3JCP - chains U and V of the 47 polymer chains in the assembly; structure by electron microscopy, 4.60 A resolution (low resolution: residue-level contacts below are approximate; hydrogen-bond / salt-bridge calls are withheld).

== Chain U ==
Protein: 26S proteasome regulatory subunit RPN8
Organism: Saccharomyces cerevisiae S288c
Reference sequence: Q08723 (RPN8_YEAST); residues 1-338 here = UniProt positions 1-338
Amino-acid sequence (338 residues; row label = number of the first residue in the row):
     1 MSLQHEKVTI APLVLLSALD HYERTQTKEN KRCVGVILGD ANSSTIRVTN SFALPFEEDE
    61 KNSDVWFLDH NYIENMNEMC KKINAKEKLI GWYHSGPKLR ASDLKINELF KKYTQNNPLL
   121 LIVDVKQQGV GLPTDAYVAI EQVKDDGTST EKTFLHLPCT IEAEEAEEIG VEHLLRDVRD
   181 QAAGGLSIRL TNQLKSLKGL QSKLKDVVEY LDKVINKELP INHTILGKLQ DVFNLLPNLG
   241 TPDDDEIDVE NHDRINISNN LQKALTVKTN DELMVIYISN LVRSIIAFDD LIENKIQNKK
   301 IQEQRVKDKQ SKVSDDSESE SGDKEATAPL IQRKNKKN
Not modelled in the structure: 1-4, 142-150, 177-187, 216-222, 236-258, 309-338
Swiss-Prot annotation at these positions:
  - modified residue: Ser2 (N-acetylserine), Ser314 (Phosphoserine), Ser317 (Phosphoserine), Ser319 (Phosphoserine), Thr327 (Phosphothreonine)

== Chain V ==
Protein: Ubiquitin carboxyl-terminal hydrolase RPN11
Organism: Saccharomyces cerevisiae S288c
Notes: EC 3.4.19.12
Reference sequence: P43588 (RPN11_YEAST); numbering as in UniProt (aligned over 1-306)
Amino-acid sequence (306 residues; row label = number of the first residue in the row):
     1 MERLQRLMMN SKVGSADTGR DDTKETVYIS SIALLKMLKH GRAGVPMEVM GLMLGEFVDD
    61 YTVNVVDVFA MPQSGTGVSV EAVDDVFQAK MMDMLKQTGR DQMVVGWYHS HPGFGCWLSS
   121 VDVNTQKSFE QLNSRAVAVV VDPIQSVKGK VVIDAFRLID TGALINNLEP RQTTSNTGLL
   181 NKANIQALIH GLNRHYYSLN IDYHKTAKET KMLMNLHKEQ WQSGLKMYDY EEKEESNLAA
   241 TKSMVKIAEQ YSKRIEEEKE LTEEELKTRY VGRQDPKKHL SETADETLEN NIVSVLTAGV
   301 NSVAIK
Not modelled in the structure: 1-22, 166-183, 218-229, 270, 299-306
Swiss-Prot annotation at these positions:
  - motif: His109 to Asp122 (JAMM motif)
  - binding site (Zn(2+)): His109, His111, Asp122
  - modified residue: Met1 (N-acetylmethionine)
  - natural variant: Lys208 (K208Q: In strain: NRRL Y-53), Ala239 (A239T: In strain: NRRL Y-53), Thr262 (T262S: In strain: NRRL Y-53), Leu280 to Ser281 (sequence variant, change not given here; In strain: NRRL Y-53)
  - mutagenesis: His109 (H109A: Stabilizes ubiquitin pathway substrates; when associated wirh Ala-111), His111 (H111A: Stabilizes ubiquitin pathway substrates; when associated wirh Ala-109)
Reported in the primary citation:
  - catalytic residues: His109, His111 (citing earlier work)
  - mutagenesis - H109A/H111A: abolished catalytic activity

== Interface between chain U and chain V ==
Residue-residue contacts - 112 pairs, chain U then chain V:
  Pro12(U) with Leu216(V)
  Leu13(U) with Ile32(V); Lys36(V); Lys39(V)
  Leu15(U) with Met212(V)
  Leu16(U) with Ile32(V); Lys205(V); Glu209(V)
  Ser17(U) with Ile32(V)
  Leu19(U) with Glu209(V); Met212(V)
  Asp20(U) with Ile32(V); Arg100(V)
  His21(U) with Arg100(V)
  Arg24(U) with Val66(V); Thr98(V); Gly99(V); Arg100(V); Asp101(V); Gln102(V)
  Thr25(U) with Thr98(V)
  Thr49(U) with Lys39(V)
  Ala53(U) with Thr98(V)
  Pro55(U) with Met94(V); Gln97(V); Thr98(V)
  Tyr72(U) with Met94(V); Gln97(V)
  Asn75(U) with Met94(V)
  Met76(U) with Met94(V)
  Met79(U) with Phe87(V); Lys90(V); Met91(V); Met94(V)
  Lys82(U) with Pro72(V); Gln73(V); Phe87(V)
  Ile83(U) with Ala70(V); Pro72(V); Gln73(V); Met91(V)
  Val125(U) with Lys208(V)
  Lys126(U) with Lys208(V)
  Gln127(U) with Lys208(V); Glu209(V); Met212(V)
  Val130(U) with Asn215(V); Glu231(V)
  Gly131(U) with Asn215(V); Glu231(V)
  Leu132(U) with Asn215(V)
  Pro133(U) with Met212(V); Asn215(V)
  Ile161(U) with Leu216(V)
  Ala163(U) with Arg42(V)
  Glu164(U) with Arg42(V)
  Glu165(U) with Arg42(V); Val147(V)
  Ala166(U) with Leu35(V); Leu38(V); Arg42(V)
  Glu167(U) with Leu35(V); Lys39(V)
  Glu168(U) with Leu216(V)
  Ile169(U) with Ser146(V); Val147(V); Gly149(V); Lys150(V); Val151(V)
  Val171(U) with Leu213(V); Leu216(V)
  Glu172(U) with Gly149(V)
  His173(U) with Val151(V); Tyr203(V)
  Leu174(U) with Thr210(V); Leu213(V); Met214(V)
  Ile188(U) with Glu289(V)
  Arg189(U) with Asn237(V); Val293(V); Leu296(V)
  Thr191(U) with Glu232(V)
  Asn192(U) with Glu232(V); Ser236(V); Asn237(V)
  Gln193(U) with Asn237(V); Leu296(V)
  Lys195(U) with Tyr230(V); Lys233(V)
  Ser196(U) with Lys233(V)
  Lys198(U) with Tyr230(V); Glu231(V)
  Leu200(U) with Lys233(V)
  Glu272(U) with Met244(V); Ile247(V); Tyr251(V)
  Leu273(U) with Val295(V)
  Val275(U) with Tyr251(V); Arg254(V)
  Ile276(U) with Asn291(V)
  Ser279(U) with Ala284(V)
  Asn280(U) with Leu288(V)
  Arg283(U) with Ser281(V); Ala284(V); Asp285(V); Thr287(V); Leu288(V); Asn291(V)
  Ile286(U) with Lys277(V); Leu280(V); Ser281(V)
  Asp290(U) with Lys277(V)
Also at the interface, not in a pair above, chain U (69 interface residues in all): Glu23, Asn50, Ile73, Glu78, Thr134, Gly170, Leu175, Leu197, Gly199, Asp271, Tyr277, Ile278, Val282
Also at the interface, not in a pair above, chain V (65 interface residues in all): Leu34, His40, Lys148, Lys211, Glu258, Glu286, Ile292, Ser294

== Overview ==
69 residues of chain U and 65 residues of chain V are in contact. UniProt lists 3 Zn2+-binding residues and 2
mutagenesis sites on chain V. The paper reports catalytic residues His109(V) and His111(V); H109A/H111A of
chain V abolish catalytic activity.
Here chain U is 26S proteasome regulatory subunit RPN8 and chain V is Ubiquitin carboxyl-terminal hydrolase
RPN11, both from Saccharomyces cerevisiae S288c. Entry 3JCP (Structure of yeast 26S proteasome in M2 state
derived from Titan dataset) was determined by electron microscopy (same publication as 3JCO).
